PDB entry 4DXM | X-ray diffraction, 1.40 A resolution | chains A and D of the 4 polymer chains in the assembly

Chain A (and D):
Protein: Green fluorescent protein
Organism: Synthetic Construct
Notes: chain D of this document is another copy of the same molecule, construct and numbering; everything in this record applies to it too
Sequence (229 residues; numbered 1 to 231; 2 numbers in that range are skipped by the numbering (no residue carries them; nothing is unmodelled there); the number before each row is that of its first residue):
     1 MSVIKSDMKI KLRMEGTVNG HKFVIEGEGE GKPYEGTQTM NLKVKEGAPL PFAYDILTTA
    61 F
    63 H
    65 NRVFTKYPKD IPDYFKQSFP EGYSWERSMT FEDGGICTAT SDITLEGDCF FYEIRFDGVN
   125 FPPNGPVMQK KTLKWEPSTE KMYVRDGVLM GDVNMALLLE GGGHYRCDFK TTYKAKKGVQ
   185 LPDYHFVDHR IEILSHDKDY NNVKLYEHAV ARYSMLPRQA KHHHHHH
Not modelled in the structure: 1, 224-231 (chain D: 1, 225-231)
Modified / non-standard residues: His63 (2-[1-amino-2-(1H-imidazol-5-yl)ethyl]-1-(carboxymethyl)-4-[(4-oxocyclohexa-2,5-dien-1-ylidene)methyl]-1H-imidazol-5-olate; CR8)
Covalent attachments: covalent link Phe61-His63; covalent link His63-Asn65
What the authors report for this chain:
  - catalytic residues: Glu211
  - contacts within the chain: Gln38-Glu211 (hydrogen bond), Arg66-Glu211 (salt bridge), Arg66-Thr69 (hydrogen bond), Phe68-Tyr116 (hydrophobic contact), His193-Glu211 (salt bridge), Asp74-Tyr217
  - conformationally variable residues (side-chain flip): Arg66, His193
  - self-association interface (contacts with another copy of this molecule); pairs are residue here / residue on that copy: Asn19-Lys178 (hydrogen bond), Lys22-Glu117 (salt bridge), Pro127-Asp150, Asn128-Asp150, Arg216-Arg216 (hydrogen bond)

How chain A and chain D interact:
Pairs across the interface (37; chain A residue first):
  Asn19(A) - Glu90(D)
  Asn19(A) - Lys178(D)  hydrogen bond
  Gly20(A) - Glu90(D)
  Lys22(A) - Glu117(D)  salt bridge
  Glu90(A) - Asn19(D)
  Glu90(A) - Gly20(D)
  Glu90(A) - Val123(D)
  Glu90(A) - Asn124(D)  hydrogen bond (side chain-backbone)
  Arg91(A) - Val123(D)
  Ser92(A) - Ile100(D)
  Ser92(A) - Asn124(D)
  Thr94(A) - Ile100(D)
  Ile100(A) - Ile100(D)  hydrophobic
  Ile100(A) - Thr102(D)
  Thr102(A) - Thr102(D)  hydrogen bond
  Thr102(A) - Asp121(D)
  Thr102(A) - Val123(D)
  Thr104(A) - Val123(D)
  Glu117(A) - Lys22(D)  salt bridge
  Arg119(A) - Arg119(D)
  Arg119(A) - Asp121(D)
  Asp121(A) - Thr102(D)
  Asp121(A) - Arg119(D)
  Asp121(A) - Asp121(D)
  Val123(A) - Glu90(D)
  Val123(A) - Arg91(D)
  Val123(A) - Thr102(D)
  Val123(A) - Thr104(D)
  Asn124(A) - Glu90(D)  hydrogen bond (backbone-side chain)
  Asn124(A) - Ser92(D)
  Asn124(A) - Lys174(D)  hydrogen bond (side chain-backbone)
  Asn124(A) - Thr176(D)  hydrogen bond
  Pro127(A) - Asp150(D)
  Asp150(A) - Pro127(D)
  Lys174(A) - Asn124(D)  hydrogen bond (backbone-side chain)
  Thr176(A) - Asn124(D)  hydrogen bond
  Lys178(A) - Asn19(D)
Also at the interface, not in a pair above, chain A (26 interface residues in all): Thr17, Cys101, Ala103, Pro126, Asn128, Thr175
Also at the interface, not in a pair above, chain D (23 interface residues in all): Ala103, Pro126, Asn128, Thr175
From the paper, about this interface:
  - residue pairs: Asn19(A)-Lys178(D) (hydrogen bond), Lys22(A)-Glu117(D) (salt bridge), Asn128(A)-Asp150(D)

In short:
26 residues of chain A face 23 of chain D across their interface, with 8 hydrogen bonds and 2 salt bridges.
Among the polar pairs are Lys22(A)-Glu117(D), Asn19(A)-Lys178(D) and Glu90(A)-Asn124(D). The paper describes a
hydrogen bond between Asn19(A) and Lys178(D); a salt bridge between Lys22(A) and Glu117(D); a contact between
Asn128(A) and Asp150(D). From the paper: the catalytic residue Glu211(A); conformational variability at
Arg66(A) and His193(A).
Both chains are Green fluorescent protein (Synthetic Construct). Entry 4DXM (Crystal Structure of an ancestral
GFP-like protein) was determined by X-ray diffraction, deposited together with 4DXI, 4DXO and 4DXP.
